PDB entry 7FJD | electron microscopy, 3.20 A resolution | chains d and m of the 8 polymer chains in the assembly

== Chain d ==
Molecule: T-cell surface glycoprotein CD3 delta chain
Source organism: Homo sapiens
UniProt: P04234 (CD3D_HUMAN); residue numbers follow UniProt; this construct covers 1-171
Chain sequence (171 residues; each row starts with the number of its first residue):
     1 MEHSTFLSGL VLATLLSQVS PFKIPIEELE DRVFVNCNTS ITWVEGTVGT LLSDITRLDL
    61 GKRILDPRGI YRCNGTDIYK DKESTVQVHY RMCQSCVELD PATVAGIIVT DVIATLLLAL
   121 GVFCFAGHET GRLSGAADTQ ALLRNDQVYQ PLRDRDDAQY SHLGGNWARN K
Not modelled in the structure: 1-21, 129-171
Disulfides: C37-C73, C93-C96
Curated features (UniProtKB/Swiss-Prot):
  - modified residue (Phosphotyrosine): Y149, Y160
  - glycosylation (N-linked (GlcNAc...) asparagine): N38, N74

== Chain m ==
Molecule: T cell receptor alpha variable 12-3, Possible J 11 gene segment, T cell receptor alpha chain constant
Source organism: Homo sapiens
UniProt: chimeric construct of A0A0B4J271, A0N4Z6, P01848: residues 2-114 from A0A0B4J271 (TVAL3_HUMAN) positions 2-114 (same numbers); residues 116-132 from A0N4Z6 positions 4-20 (UniProt number = residue number - 112); residues 134-273 from P01848 positions 1-140 (UniProt number = residue number - 133)
Chain sequence (272 residues; each row starts with the number of its first residue):
     2 MKSLRVLLVI LWLQLSWVWS QQKEVEQDPG PLSVPEGAIV SLNCTYSNSA FQYFMWYRQY
    62 SRKGPELLMY TYSSGNKEDG RFTAQVDKSS KYISLFIRDS QPSDSATYLC AMSKGYSTLT
   122 FGKGTMLLVS PDIQNPDPAV YQLRDSKSSD KSVCLFTDFD SQTNVSQSKD SDVYITDKTV
   182 LDMRSMDFKS NSAVAWSNKS DFACANAFNN SIIPEDTFFP SPESSCDVKL VEKSFETDTN
   242 LNFQNLSVIG FRILLLKVAG FNLLMTLRLW SS
Not modelled in the structure: 2-27
Disulfides: C45-C111, C155-C205
Construct notes: linker (115, 133)
Curated features (UniProtKB/Swiss-Prot):
  - glycosylation (N-linked (GlcNAc...) asparagine): N44, N165, N199, N210, N246
  - region: C227 to S248 (Connecting peptide)

== How chain d and chain m interact ==
Residue-residue contacts (27; chain d residue first):
  E27(d) - R185(m)  salt bridge
  L29(d) - S186(m)
  E30(d) - S186(m)
  N36(d) - R185(m)
  S53(d) - D188(m)
  D54(d) - D188(m)
  R57(d) - R185(m)  hydrogen bond (side chain-backbone)
  K62(d) - E237(m)  salt bridge
  I64(d) - E237(m)
  Q94(d) - E237(m)
  Q94(d) - T238(m)
  Q94(d) - N243(m)  hydrogen bond (backbone-side chain)
  C96(d) - N243(m)  hydrogen bond (backbone-side chain)
  V97(d) - N243(m)
  D111(d) - K258(m)  salt bridge
  T115(d) - K258(m)
  L117(d) - F262(m)
  L118(d) - K258(m)
  L118(d) - G261(m)
  L118(d) - F262(m)
  G121(d) - F262(m)
  G121(d) - L265(m)
  V122(d) - L265(m)  hydrophobic
  C124(d) - R269(m)
  F125(d) - L268(m)  hydrophobic
  H128(d) - R269(m)  hydrogen bond
  H128(d) - S272(m)
Also at the interface, not in a pair above, chain d (27 interface residues in all): F34, C93, S95, E98, A114, L120
Also at the interface, not in a pair above, chain m (19 interface residues in all): D239, T240, F244, L247, L255, M266

== Overview ==
The interface between chain d and chain m involves 27 residues on one side and 19 on the other; the contacts
include 4 hydrogen bonds and 3 salt bridges. Polar pairs include E27(d)-R185(m), K62(d)-E237(m) and
D111(d)-K258(m).
Chain d is T-cell surface glycoprotein CD3 delta chain and chain m is T cell receptor alpha variable 12-3,
Possible J 11 gene segment, T cell receptor alpha chain constant, both from Homo sapiens; the structure,
Cryo-EM structure of a membrane protein(WT), was determined by electron microscopy (same publication as 7FJE
and 7FJF).
